Entry 6TA6 (electron microscopy, 3.20 A resolution); this record covers chains A and F of the 12 polymer chains in the assembly.

== Chain A ==
Name: Outer membrane protein OprM
Source organism: Pseudomonas aeruginosa
UniProt: Q51487 (OPRM_PSEAE); residues 1-468 here correspond to UniProt positions 18-485 (UniProt number = residue number + 17)
Amino-acid sequence (474 residues; row label = number of the first residue in the row):
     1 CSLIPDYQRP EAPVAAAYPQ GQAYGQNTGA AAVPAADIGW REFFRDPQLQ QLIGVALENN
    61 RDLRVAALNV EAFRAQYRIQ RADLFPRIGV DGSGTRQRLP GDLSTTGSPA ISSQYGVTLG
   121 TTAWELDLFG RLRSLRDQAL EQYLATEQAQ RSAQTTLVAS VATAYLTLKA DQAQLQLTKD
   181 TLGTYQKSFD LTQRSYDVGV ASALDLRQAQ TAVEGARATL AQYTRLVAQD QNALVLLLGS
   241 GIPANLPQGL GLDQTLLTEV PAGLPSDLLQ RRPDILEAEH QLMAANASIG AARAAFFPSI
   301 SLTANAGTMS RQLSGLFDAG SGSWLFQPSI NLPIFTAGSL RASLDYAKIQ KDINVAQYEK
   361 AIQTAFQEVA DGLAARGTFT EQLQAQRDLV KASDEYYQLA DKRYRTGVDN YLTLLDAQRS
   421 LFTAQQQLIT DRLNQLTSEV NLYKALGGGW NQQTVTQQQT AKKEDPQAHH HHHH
Unresolved in the structure: 456-474
Differences from the reference sequence: expression tag (469-474)
Swiss-Prot annotation at these positions:
  - lipidation: Cys1 (N-palmitoyl cysteine)

== Chain F ==
Name: MexA family multidrug efflux RND transporter periplasmic adaptor subunit
Source organism: Pseudomonas aeruginosa
UniProt: A0A2V3GTR8 (A0A2V3GTR8_PSEAI); residues 1-360 here correspond to UniProt positions 83-442 (UniProt number = residue number + 82)
Amino-acid sequence (366 residues; row label = number of the first residue in the row):
     1 CGKSEAPPPA QTPEVGIVTL EAQTVTLNTE LPGRTNAFRI AEVRPQVNGI ILKRLFKEGS
    61 DVKAGQQLYQ IDPATYEADY QSAQANLAST QEQAQRYKLL VADQAVSKQQ YADANAAYLQ
   121 SKAAVEQARI NLRYTKVLSP ISGRIGRSAV TEGALVTNGQ ANAMATVQQL DPIYVDVTQP
   181 STALLRLRRE LASGQLERAG DNAAKVSLKL EDGSQYPLEG RLEFSEVSVD EGTGSVTIRA
   241 VFPNPNNELL PGMFVHAQLQ EGVKQKAILA PQQGVTRDLK GQATALVVNA QNKVELRVIK
   301 ADRVIGDKWL VTEGLNAGDK IITEGLQFVQ PGVEVKTVPA KNVASAQKAD AAPAKTDSKG
   361 HHHHHH
Unresolved in the structure: 346-366
Differences from the reference sequence: expression tag (361-366)

== How chain A and chain F interact ==
Contacting residue pairs (9):
  Leu399(A) - Asp103(F)
  Lys402(A) - Leu100(F)
  Lys402(A) - Asp103(F)
  Arg403(A) - Leu100(F)
  Arg403(A) - Ala105(F)  hydrogen bond (side chain-backbone)
  Arg403(A) - Val106(F)
  Thr406(A) - Arg96(F)
  Thr406(A) - Leu100(F)
  Val408(A) - Leu100(F)  hydrophobic
Also at the interface, not in a pair above, chain A (6 interface residues in all): Gly407
Also at the interface, not in a pair above, chain F (7 interface residues in all): Tyr97, Gln104

== Overview ==
6 residues of chain A face 7 of chain F across their interface; the contacts include 1 hydrogen bond. The
hydrogen-bonded pair is Arg403(A)-Ala105(F).
Chain A is Outer membrane protein OprM and chain F is MexA family multidrug efflux RND transporter periplasmic
adaptor subunit, both from Pseudomonas aeruginosa; the structure, MexAB assembly of the Pseudomonas MexAB-OprM
efflux pump reconstituted in nanodiscs, was determined by electron microscopy together with 6T7S and 6TA5 from
the same study.
